6WQ0 - chains 7 and C of the 48 polymer chains in the assembly; structure by electron microscopy, 2.80 A resolution.

# Chain 7
Molecule: 301-nt DNA strand
Source organism: unclassified Rudivirus
Sequence (301 nucleotides; each row starts with the number of its first residue):
     1 ATATATATATATATATATATATATATATATATATATATATATATATATAT
    51 ATATATATATATATATATATATATATATATATATATATATATATATATAT
   101 ATATATATATATATATATATATATATATATATATATATATATATATATAT
   151 ATATATATATATATATATATATATATATATATATATATATATATATATAT
   201 ATATATATATATATATATATATATATATATATATATATATATATATATAT
   251 ATATATATATATATATATATATATATATATATATATATATATATATATAT
   301 A

# Chain C
Name: Structural protein
Source organism: unclassified Rudivirus
Sequence (134 residues; numbered 1 to 134; the number before each row is that of its first residue):
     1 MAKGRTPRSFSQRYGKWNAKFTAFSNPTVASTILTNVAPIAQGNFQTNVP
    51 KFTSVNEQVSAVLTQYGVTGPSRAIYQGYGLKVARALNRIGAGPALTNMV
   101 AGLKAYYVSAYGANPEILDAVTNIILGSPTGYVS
Disordered / not traced: 1, 133-134
What the authors report for this chain:
  - binding site for the 301-nt DNA strand (chain 7): Lys-3, Arg-5, Arg-8

# How chain 7 and chain C interact
Pairs across the interface - 41 pairs, chain 7 then chain C:
  DA131(7) / Ala-74(C)  base contact
  DA131(7) / Tyr-106(C)  phosphate contact
  DA131(7) / Tyr-111(C)  hydrogen bond to the phosphate
  DT132(7) / Gly-78(C)  sugar contact
  DT132(7) / Leu-81(C)  base contact
  DT132(7) / Lys-82(C)  phosphate contact
  DT132(7) / Tyr-106(C)  hydrogen bond to the phosphate
  DT132(7) / Tyr-107(C)  sugar contact
  DA133(7) / Phe-52(C)  phosphate contact
  DA133(7) / Leu-81(C)  sugar contact
  DA133(7) / Lys-82(C)  phosphate contact
  DA133(7) / Arg-85(C)  salt bridge to the phosphate
  DT134(7) / Phe-45(C)  base contact
  DT134(7) / Asn-48(C)  phosphate contact
  DT134(7) / Val-49(C)  sugar contact
  DT134(7) / Phe-52(C)  sugar contact
  DT134(7) / Arg-85(C)  phosphate contact
  DA135(7) / Ala-41(C)  phosphate contact
  DA135(7) / Asn-44(C)  sugar contact
  DA135(7) / Phe-45(C)  sugar contact
  DA135(7) / Asn-48(C)  hydrogen bond to the phosphate
  DT136(7) / Val-37(C)  phosphate contact
  DT136(7) / Ala-41(C)  sugar contact
  DT136(7) / Asn-44(C)  hydrogen bond to the phosphate
  DA137(7) / Phe-24(C)  sugar contact
  DA137(7) / Ile-33(C)  sugar contact
  DA137(7) / Val-37(C)  phosphate contact
  DT138(7) / Trp-17(C)  hydrogen bond to the base
  DT138(7) / Lys-20(C)  hydrogen bond to the phosphate
  DA139(7) / Lys-3(C)  salt bridge to the phosphate
  DA139(7) / Lys-16(C)  salt bridge to the phosphate
  DA139(7) / Trp-17(C)  sugar contact
  DA139(7) / Lys-20(C)  salt bridge to the phosphate
  DT140(7) / Arg-8(C)  salt bridge to the phosphate
  DT140(7) / Arg-13(C)  phosphate contact
  DT140(7) / Lys-16(C)  phosphate contact
  DA141(7) / Thr-6(C)  phosphate contact
  DA141(7) / Pro-7(C)  phosphate contact
  DA141(7) / Arg-8(C)  hydrogen bond to the phosphate
  DA141(7) / Arg-13(C)  salt bridge to the phosphate
  DA143(7) / Gly-4(C)  phosphate contact
Also at the interface, not in a pair above, chain 7 (13 interface residues in all): DT142
Also at the interface, not in a pair above, chain C (28 interface residues in all): Gln-12, Leu-34

# In short
Chain 7 and chain C form an interface of 13 and 28 residues respectively, with 7 hydrogen bonds and 6 salt
bridges. Among the polar pairs are DT138(7)/Trp-17(C), DA131(7)/Tyr-111(C) and DT132(7)/Tyr-106(C). From the
paper: a binding site for the 301-nt DNA strand (chain 7) at Lys-3(C), Arg-5(C) and Arg-8(C).
Chain 7 is a 301-nt DNA strand and chain C is Structural protein, both from unclassified Rudivirus; the
structure, Cryo-EM of the S. solfataricus rod-shaped virus, SSRV1, was determined by electron microscopy
together with 6WQ2 from the same study.
